Entry 5WJG (X-ray diffraction, 1.50 A resolution); this record covers chain A.

Chain A:
Protein: Proteinase K
Source organism: Parengyodontium album
Notes: EC 3.4.21.64
UniProtKB: P06873 (PRTK_PARAQ); residues 1-279 here correspond to UniProt positions 106-384 (UniProt number = residue number + 105)
Amino-acid sequence (279 residues; row label = number of the first residue in the row):
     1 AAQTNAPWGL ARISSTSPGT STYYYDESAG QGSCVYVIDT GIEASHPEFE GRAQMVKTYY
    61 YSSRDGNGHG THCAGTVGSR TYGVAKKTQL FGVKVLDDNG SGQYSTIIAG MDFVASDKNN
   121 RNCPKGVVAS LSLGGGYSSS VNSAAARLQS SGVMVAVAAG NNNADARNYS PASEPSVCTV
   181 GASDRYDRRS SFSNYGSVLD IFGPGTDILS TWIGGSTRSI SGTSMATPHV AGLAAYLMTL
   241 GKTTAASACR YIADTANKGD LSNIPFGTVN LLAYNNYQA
Disulfides: Cys34-Cys123, Cys178-Cys249
Sequence notes: conflict Asp207 (Ser312 in P06873)
Metal / ion sites: Ca2+: Glu174, Val177, Thr179, Val198, Asp200
UniProt features mapped onto this chain:
  - active site (Charge relay system): Asp39, His69, Ser224
  - binding site (Ca(2+)): Thr16, Pro175, Val177, Asp200, Asp260

In short:
Glu174, Val177, Thr179, Val198 and Asp200 form the Ca2+ site. From UniProt: 3 active-site residues and 5
Ca2+-binding residues.
Chain A is Proteinase K (Parengyodontium album); the structure, Using sound pulses to solve the crystal
harvesting bottleneck, was determined by X-ray diffraction (same publication as 5WHW and 5WJH).
